PDB entry 8TIA | electron microscopy, 2.77 A resolution | chains A and D of the 4 polymer chains in the assembly

# Chain A (and D)
Name: Shedu protein SduA
Organism: Bacillus cereus B4264
Notes: chain D of this document is another copy of the same molecule, construct and numbering; everything in this record applies to it too
UniProtKB: B7HFR2 (SDUA_BACC4); residues 171-380 here = UniProt positions 171-380
Amino-acid sequence (229 residues; row label = number of the first residue in the row):
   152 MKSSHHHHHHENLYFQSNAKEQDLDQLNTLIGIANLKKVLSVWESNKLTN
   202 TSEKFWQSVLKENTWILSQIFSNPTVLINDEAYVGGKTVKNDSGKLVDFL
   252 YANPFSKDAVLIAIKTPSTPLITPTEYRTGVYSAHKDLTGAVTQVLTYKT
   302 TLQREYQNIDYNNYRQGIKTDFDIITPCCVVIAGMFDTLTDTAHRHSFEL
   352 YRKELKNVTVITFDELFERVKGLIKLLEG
Not modelled in the structure: 152-172, 319-323, 380
Differences from the reference sequence: expression tag (152-170); engineered mutation Ala264 (Glu in B7HFR2)
Reported in the primary citation:
  - mutagenesis - E264A: abolished catalytic activity
  - mutagenesis - Y315E: abolished growth in response to phage infection

# How chain A and chain D interact
Pairs across the interface (10; chain A residue first):
  Asp311(A) - Tyr312(D)  hydrogen bond
  Tyr312(A) - Asp311(D)  hydrogen bond
  Tyr312(A) - Tyr312(D)  hydrophobic
  Tyr312(A) - Tyr315(D)
  Asn313(A) - Tyr315(D)  hydrogen bond
  Tyr315(A) - Tyr312(D)
  Tyr315(A) - Asn313(D)  hydrogen bond
  Tyr315(A) - Arg316(D)  hydrogen bond (backbone-side chain)
  Arg316(A) - Tyr315(D)  hydrogen bond (side chain-backbone)
  Arg316(A) - Arg316(D)  hydrogen bond (backbone-side chain)
Other interface residues (no listed pair), chain A (10 interface residues in all): Gln308, Asn309, Gln317, Gly318, Lys357
Other interface residues (no listed pair), chain D (6 interface residues in all): Lys357

# In short
Chain A and chain D form an interface of 10 and 6 residues respectively, with 7 hydrogen bonds. Polar contacts
include Asp311(A)-Tyr312(D), Asn313(A)-Tyr315(D) and Tyr315(A)-Arg316(D). The paper reports that E264A of
chain A abolishes catalytic activity; Y315E of chain A abolishes growth in response to phage infection.
Both chains are Shedu protein SduA (Bacillus cereus B4264). Entry 8TIA (CryoEM structure of locally-refined
tetramer of Shedu nuclease domain from Bacillus cereus) was determined by electron microscopy (same
publication as 8TI8 and 8TI9).
